1F7A - chains A and B of the 3 polymer chains in the assembly; structure by X-ray diffraction, 2.00 A resolution.

[Chain A (and B)]
Molecule: Pol polyprotein
Organism: Human immunodeficiency virus 1
Notes: EC 3.4.23.16; fragment: hiv-1 protease; chain B of this document is another copy of the same molecule, construct and numbering; everything in this record applies to it too
Reference sequence: P03369 (POL_HV1A2); residues 1-99 here correspond to UniProt positions 57-155 (UniProt number = residue number + 56)
Amino-acid sequence (99 residues; numbered 1 to 99; the number before each row is that of its first residue):
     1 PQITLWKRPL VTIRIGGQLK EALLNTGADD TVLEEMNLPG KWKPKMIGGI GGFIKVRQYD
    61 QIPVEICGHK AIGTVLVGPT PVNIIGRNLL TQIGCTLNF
Construct notes: engineered mutation Lys7 (Gln63 in P03369), Asn25 (Asp81 in P03369)

[Interface between chain A and chain B]
Contacting residue pairs (102; chain A residue first):
  Pro1(A) - Leu97(B)
  Pro1(A) - Asn98(B)
  Pro1(A) - Phe99(B)  hydrogen bond (backbone-backbone)
  Gln2(A) - Thr96(B)
  Gln2(A) - Leu97(B)
  Gln2(A) - Asn98(B)  hydrogen bond
  Ile3(A) - Thr96(B)
  Ile3(A) - Leu97(B)  hydrogen bond (backbone-backbone)
  Ile3(A) - Phe99(B)  hydrophobic
  Leu5(A) - Thr26(B)
  Leu5(A) - Arg87(B)  hydrogen bond (backbone-side chain)
  Leu5(A) - Leu90(B)  hydrophobic
  Leu5(A) - Thr91(B)
  Leu5(A) - Cys95(B)
  Trp6(A) - Arg87(B)  hydrogen bond (backbone-side chain)
  Trp6(A) - Thr91(B)
  Lys7(A) - Arg87(B)
  Arg8(A) - Asp29(B)  salt bridge
  Arg8(A) - Arg87(B)
  Pro9(A) - Thr26(B)
  Pro9(A) - Arg87(B)
  Leu23(A) - Gly27(B)
  Leu24(A) - Thr26(B)  hydrogen bond (backbone-side chain)
  Leu24(A) - Leu97(B)  hydrophobic
  Asn25(A) - Asn25(B)  hydrogen bond
  Asn25(A) - Thr26(B)
  Asn25(A) - Gly27(B)
  Thr26(A) - Leu5(B)
  Thr26(A) - Pro9(B)
  Thr26(A) - Leu23(B)
  Thr26(A) - Leu24(B)  hydrogen bond (side chain-backbone)
  Thr26(A) - Asn25(B)
  Thr26(A) - Thr26(B)  hydrogen bond (side chain-backbone)
  Thr26(A) - Leu97(B)
  Gly27(A) - Leu23(B)
  Gly27(A) - Asn25(B)
  Asp29(A) - Arg8(B)  salt bridge
  Ile47(A) - Ile50(B)  hydrophobic
  Gly49(A) - Ile50(B)
  Gly49(A) - Pro81(B)
  Ile50(A) - Gly49(B)
  Ile50(A) - Ile50(B)
  Ile50(A) - Gly51(B)  hydrogen bond (backbone-backbone)
  Ile50(A) - Gly52(B)
  Ile50(A) - Ile54(B)
  Ile50(A) - Thr80(B)
  Ile50(A) - Pro81(B)
  Ile50(A) - Ile84(B)  hydrophobic
  Gly51(A) - Ile50(B)  hydrogen bond (backbone-backbone)
  Gly51(A) - Gly51(B)
  Gly51(A) - Gly52(B)
  Gly51(A) - Ile54(B)
  Gly52(A) - Ile50(B)
  Gly52(A) - Gly51(B)
  Ile54(A) - Ile50(B)
  Ile54(A) - Gly51(B)
  His69(A) - Phe99(B)
  Thr80(A) - Ile50(B)
  Pro81(A) - Ile50(B)
  Arg87(A) - Leu5(B)  hydrogen bond (side chain-backbone)
  Arg87(A) - Trp6(B)
  Arg87(A) - Lys7(B)
  Arg87(A) - Arg8(B)
  Arg87(A) - Pro9(B)
  Leu90(A) - Leu5(B)  hydrophobic
  Thr91(A) - Leu5(B)
  Thr91(A) - Trp6(B)
  Ile93(A) - Phe99(B)
  Gly94(A) - Asn98(B)
  Gly94(A) - Phe99(B)
  Cys95(A) - Leu5(B)
  Cys95(A) - Leu97(B)  hydrophobic
  Cys95(A) - Asn98(B)
  Cys95(A) - Phe99(B)  hydrophobic
  Thr96(A) - Gln2(B)
  Thr96(A) - Ile3(B)
  Thr96(A) - Thr4(B)
  Thr96(A) - Thr96(B)
  Thr96(A) - Leu97(B)
  Thr96(A) - Asn98(B)  hydrogen bond (backbone-backbone)
  Leu97(A) - Pro1(B)
  Leu97(A) - Gln2(B)
  Leu97(A) - Ile3(B)  hydrogen bond (backbone-backbone)
  Leu97(A) - Leu24(B)  hydrophobic
  Leu97(A) - Thr26(B)
  Leu97(A) - Cys95(B)  hydrophobic
  Leu97(A) - Thr96(B)
  Leu97(A) - Leu97(B)  hydrophobic
  Asn98(A) - Pro1(B)
  Asn98(A) - Gln2(B)  hydrogen bond
  Asn98(A) - Gly94(B)
  Asn98(A) - Cys95(B)
  Asn98(A) - Thr96(B)  hydrogen bond (backbone-backbone)
  Asn98(A) - Asn98(B)  hydrogen bond
  Phe99(A) - Pro1(B)  hydrogen bond (backbone-backbone)
  Phe99(A) - Ile3(B)  hydrophobic
  Phe99(A) - Leu24(B)  hydrophobic
  Phe99(A) - Cys67(B)  hydrophobic
  Phe99(A) - His69(B)
  Phe99(A) - Ile93(B)
  Phe99(A) - Gly94(B)
  Phe99(A) - Cys95(B)  hydrophobic
Also at the interface, not in a pair above, chain A (37 interface residues in all): Thr4, Phe53, Cys67, Ile84
Also at the interface, not in a pair above, chain B (39 interface residues in all): Ile47, Gly48, Ile66, Pro79

[In short]
The interface between chain A and chain B involves 37 residues on one side and 39 on the other, with 18
hydrogen bonds and 2 salt bridges. Among the polar pairs are Arg8(A)-Asp29(B), Gln2(A)-Asn98(B) and
Leu5(A)-Arg87(B).
Chain A and chain B are both Pol polyprotein (Human immunodeficiency virus 1); the structure, How does A
symmetric dimer recognize an asymmetric substrate? A substrate complex of HIV-1 protease, was determined by
X-ray diffraction.
